1LEL - chains A and B; structure by X-ray diffraction, 2.90 A resolution.

== Chain A ==
Molecule: Avidin
Source organism: Gallus gallus
UniProt: P02701 (AVID_CHICK); residues 1-128 here correspond to UniProt positions 25-152 (UniProt number = residue number + 24)
Chain sequence (128 residues; numbered 1 to 128; the number before each row is that of its first residue):
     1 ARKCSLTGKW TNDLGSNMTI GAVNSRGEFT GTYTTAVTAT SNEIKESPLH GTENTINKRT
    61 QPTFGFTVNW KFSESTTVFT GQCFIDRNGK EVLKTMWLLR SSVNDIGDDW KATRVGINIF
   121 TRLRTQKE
Unresolved in the structure: 1-2, 37-44, 124-128
Disulfide bonds: Cys-4/Cys-83
Covalently attached groups: N-acetylglucosamine (NAG) linked to Asn-17
Differences from the reference sequence: conflict Thr-34 (Ile58 in P02701)
Residues lining bound ligands: e-amino biotinyl caproic acid (BH7): Asn-12, Leu-14, Ser-16, Tyr-33, Trp-70, Phe-72, Ser-73, Ser-75, Thr-77, Trp-97, Leu-99, Trp-110, Lys-111, Arg-114, Asn-118
Swiss-Prot annotation at these positions:
  - binding site (biotin): Tyr-33
  - glycosylation: Asn-17 (N-linked (GlcNAc...) asparagine)
From the paper describing this entry:
  - conformationally variable residues (loop rearrangement): Thr-35

== Chain B ==
Molecule: Avidin
Source organism: Gallus gallus
UniProt: P02701 (AVID_CHICK); residues 201-328 here correspond to UniProt positions 25-152 (UniProt number = residue number - 176)
Chain sequence (128 residues; numbered 201 to 328; the number before each row is that of its first residue):
   201 ARKCSLTGKW TNDLGSNMTI GAVNSRGEFT GTYTTAVTAT SNEIKESPLH GTENTINKRT
   261 QPTFGFTVNW KFSESTTVFT GQCFIDRNGK EVLKTMWLLR SSVNDIGDDW KATRVGINIF
   321 TRLRTQKE
Unresolved in the structure: 201-202, 237-242, 324-328
Disulfide bonds: Cys-204/Cys-283
Covalently attached groups: N-acetylglucosamine (NAG) linked to Asn-217
Differences from the reference sequence: conflict Thr-234 (Ile58 in P02701)
Residues lining bound ligands: e-amino biotinyl caproic acid (BH7): Asn-212, Leu-214, Ser-216, Tyr-233, Thr-235, Trp-270, Phe-272, Ser-273, Ser-275, Thr-277, Phe-279, Trp-297, Trp-310, Lys-311, Arg-314, Asn-318
Swiss-Prot annotation at these positions:
  - binding site (biotin): Tyr-233
  - glycosylation: Asn-217 (N-linked (GlcNAc...) asparagine)

== Interface between chain A and chain B ==
Pairs across the interface - 97 pairs, chain A then chain B:
  Glu-28(A) with His-250(B), salt bridge
  Pro-48(A) with Arg-226(B)
  His-50(A) with Arg-226(B), hydrogen bond; Glu-228(B), salt bridge
  Thr-52(A) with Asn-269(B)
  Glu-53(A) with Asn-269(B)
  Asn-54(A) with Asn-269(B), hydrogen bond; Trp-270(B); Ser-273(B); Glu-274(B); Ser-275(B), hydrogen bond (side chain-backbone); Thr-276(B)
  Thr-55(A) with Asn-269(B)
  Ile-56(A) with Trp-270(B); Lys-271(B); Ser-273(B)
  Asn-57(A) with Glu-274(B)
  Arg-59(A) with Glu-274(B), salt bridge; Ser-302(B)
  Gln-61(A) with Asn-304(B), hydrogen bond (side chain-backbone)
  Thr-63(A) with Glu-274(B); Ser-275(B); Thr-276(B); Arg-300(B); Ser-301(B); Ser-302(B)
  Phe-64(A) with Thr-276(B)
  Gly-65(A) with Thr-267(B), hydrogen bond (backbone-side chain); Thr-276(B); Val-278(B)
  Phe-66(A) with Thr-267(B)
  Thr-67(A) with Thr-252(B); Gly-265(B), hydrogen bond (side chain-backbone); Phe-266(B)
  Asn-69(A) with Thr-252(B); Asn-254(B)
  Trp-70(A) with Asn-254(B); Ile-256(B)
  Lys-71(A) with Ile-256(B)
  Ser-73(A) with Asn-254(B), hydrogen bond (backbone-side chain); Ile-256(B)
  Glu-74(A) with Asn-254(B); Ile-256(B); Asn-257(B), hydrogen bond; Arg-259(B), salt bridge; Thr-263(B), hydrogen bond (backbone-side chain)
  Ser-75(A) with Asn-254(B), hydrogen bond (backbone-side chain); Thr-263(B)
  Thr-76(A) with Thr-263(B), hydrogen bond (side chain-backbone); Phe-264(B); Thr-280(B)
  Val-78(A) with Val-278(B), hydrophobic; Phe-279(B); Thr-280(B)
  Phe-79(A) with Val-278(B)
  Thr-80(A) with Thr-276(B); Val-278(B); Leu-298(B); Arg-300(B)
  Gly-81(A) with Arg-300(B)
  Gln-82(A) with Arg-300(B); Ser-301(B), hydrogen bond (side chain-backbone); Ser-302(B); Val-303(B)
  Phe-84(A) with Arg-300(B); Val-303(B), hydrophobic; Asp-305(B); Ile-306(B); Asp-309(B)
  Asp-86(A) with Ile-306(B)
  Lys-94(A) with Asp-309(B), salt bridge
  Met-96(A) with Leu-298(B)
  Trp-97(A) with Leu-298(B)
  Leu-98(A) with Thr-280(B); Met-296(B); Trp-297(B); Leu-298(B), hydrophobic
  Arg-100(A) with Thr-263(B); Thr-280(B); Gly-281(B); Gln-282(B); Phe-284(B); Lys-294(B)
  Ser-101(A) with Thr-263(B); Gln-282(B)
  Ser-102(A) with Thr-263(B); Gln-282(B)
  Val-103(A) with Arg-259(B), hydrogen bond (backbone-side chain); Gln-282(B), hydrogen bond (backbone-side chain); Phe-284(B), hydrophobic
  Asn-104(A) with Arg-259(B), hydrogen bond; Gln-261(B), hydrogen bond (backbone-side chain)
  Ile-106(A) with Phe-284(B), hydrophobic; Val-292(B), hydrophobic
  Asp-109(A) with Phe-284(B); Lys-294(B), salt bridge
  Thr-113(A) with Met-296(B)
Interface residues without a listed pair, chain A (44 interface residues in all): Phe-72, Asp-105
Interface residues without a listed pair, chain B (41 interface residues in all): Thr-313

== Summary ==
Chain A and chain B form an interface of 44 and 41 residues respectively; the contacts include 16 hydrogen
bonds and 6 salt bridges. Polar contacts include Glu-28(A)/His-250(B), His-50(A)/Glu-228(B) and
Arg-59(A)/Glu-274(B). Bound to chain A: e-amino biotinyl caproic acid. Bound to chain B: e-amino biotinyl
caproic acid. The paper reports conformational variability at Thr-35(A).
Chain A and chain B are both Avidin (Gallus gallus); the structure, The avidin BCAP complex, was determined by
X-ray diffraction together with 1LCV, 1LCW, 1LCZ, 1LDO and 1LDQ from the same study.
